2R9B - chains A and C; structure by X-ray diffraction, 2.80 A resolution.

[Chain A]
Name: Plasmepsin-2
From: Plasmodium falciparum
Notes: EC 3.4.23.39
UniProt: P46925 (PLM2_PLAFA); residues 1-329 here correspond to UniProt positions 125-453 (UniProt number = residue number + 124)
Sequence (329 residues; numbered 1 to 329; the number before each row is that of its first residue):
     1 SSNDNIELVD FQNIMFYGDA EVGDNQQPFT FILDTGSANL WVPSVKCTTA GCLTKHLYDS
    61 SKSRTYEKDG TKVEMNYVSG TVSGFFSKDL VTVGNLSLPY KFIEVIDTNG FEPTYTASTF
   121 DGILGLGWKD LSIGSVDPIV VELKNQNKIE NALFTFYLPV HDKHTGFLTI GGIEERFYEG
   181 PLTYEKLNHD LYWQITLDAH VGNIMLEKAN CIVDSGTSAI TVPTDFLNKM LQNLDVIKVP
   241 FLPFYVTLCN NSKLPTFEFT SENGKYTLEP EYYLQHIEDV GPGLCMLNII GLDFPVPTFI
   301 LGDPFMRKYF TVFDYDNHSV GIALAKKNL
Disulfides: C47-C52, C249-C285
UniProt features mapped onto this chain:
  - active site: D34, D214
From the paper describing this entry:
  - catalytic residues: D214
  - catalytic residues: D34 (proposed by the authors, not directly observed)
  - binding site for peptide-based inhibitor (chain C): I14, M15, I32, D34, G36, A38, N39, M75, Y77, V78, F111, T114, I123, L131, Y192, I212, D214, G216, T217, S218, I290, L292, F294, I300

[Chain C]
Name: peptide-based inhibitor
Sequence (8 residues; row label = number of the first residue in the row):
   901 KPFSXLQF
Modified residues: DCL (2-amino-4-methyl-pentan-1-ol) at position 905

[Interface between chain A and chain C]
Contacting residue pairs - 38 pairs, chain A then chain C:
  M15(A) with F903(C), hydrophobic
  I32(A) with DCL_905(C)
  D34(A) with DCL_905(C)
  G36(A) with L906(C); Q907(C), hydrogen bond (backbone-backbone)
  S37(A) with Q907(C)
  A38(A) with Q907(C), hydrogen bond (backbone-side chain)
  N39(A) with Q907(C)
  M75(A) with Q907(C)
  N76(A) with Q907(C); F908(C), hydrogen bond (backbone-backbone)
  Y77(A) with DCL_905(C); L906(C)
  V78(A) with P902(C); S904(C), hydrogen bond (backbone-backbone); L906(C), hydrogen bond (backbone-backbone)
  S79(A) with K901(C); P902(C), hydrogen bond (side chain-backbone); F903(C); S904(C), hydrogen bond (side chain-backbone)
  F111(A) with DCL_905(C)
  T114(A) with F903(C)
  S118(A) with F903(C)
  I123(A) with DCL_905(C)
  L131(A) with Q907(C)
  Y192(A) with L906(C), hydrophobic; Q907(C), hydrogen bond (side chain-backbone); F908(C)
  I212(A) with L906(C), hydrophobic
  D214(A) with S904(C)
  G216(A) with F903(C); S904(C); DCL_905(C), hydrogen bond (backbone-backbone)
  T217(A) with F903(C); S904(C), hydrogen bond
  S218(A) with F903(C), hydrogen bond (backbone-backbone)
  I290(A) with P902(C), hydrophobic
  F294(A) with F908(C), hydrophobic
Other interface residues (no listed pair), chain A (29 interface residues in all): I14, S132, L292, I300

[Overview]
29 residues of chain A and 8 residues of chain C are in contact, with 11 hydrogen bonds. Polar pairs include
A38(A)-Q907(C), S79(A)-P902(C) and S79(A)-S904(C). The paper reports catalytic residues D214(A) and D34(A); a
binding site for peptide-based inhibitor (chain C) at I14(A), M15(A) and I32(A) among others.
Here chain A is Plasmepsin-2 (Plasmodium falciparum) and chain C is peptide-based inhibitor. Entry 2R9B
(Structural Analysis of Plasmepsin 2 from Plasmodium falciparum complexed with a peptide-based inhibitor) was
determined by X-ray diffraction.
